5A1M - chain A; structure by X-ray diffraction, 1.81 A resolution.

Chain A:
Molecule: Adseverin
From: Homo sapiens
Notes: fragment: domain a3, residues 247-350
UniProtKB: Q9Y6U3 (ADSV_HUMAN); numbering as in UniProt (aligned over 247-350)
Sequence (104 residues; row label = number of the first residue in the row):
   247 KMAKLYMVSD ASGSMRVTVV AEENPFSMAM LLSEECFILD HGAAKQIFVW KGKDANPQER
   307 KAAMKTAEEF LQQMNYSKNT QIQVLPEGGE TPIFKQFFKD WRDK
Ion coordination: Ca2+: Glu280, Glu281, Glu305
UniProt features mapped onto this chain:
  - mutagenesis: Met310 (M310D: Increases calcium-independent actin-severing activity), Glu314 (E314S: Increases calcium-independent actin-severing activity)
Reported in the primary citation:
  - Ca2+ coordination: Glu280, Glu281, Glu305

Overview:
The Ca2+ site is built by Glu280, Glu281 and Glu305. UniProt lists 2 mutagenesis sites. From the paper: Ca2+
coordination by Glu280, Glu281 and Glu305.
Chain A is Adseverin (Homo sapiens); the structure, Crystal structure of calcium-bound human adseverin domain
A3, was determined by X-ray diffraction (same publication as 5A1K).
